5FGA - chains L and V of the 28 polymer chains in the assembly; structure by X-ray diffraction, 2.70 A resolution.

[Chain L]
Molecule: Proteasome subunit beta type-6
Organism: Saccharomyces cerevisiae S288c
Notes: EC 3.4.25.1
UniProt: P23724 (PSB6_YEAST); residues 1-222 here correspond to UniProt positions 20-241 (UniProt number = residue number + 19)
Sequence (222 residues; row label = number of the first residue in the row):
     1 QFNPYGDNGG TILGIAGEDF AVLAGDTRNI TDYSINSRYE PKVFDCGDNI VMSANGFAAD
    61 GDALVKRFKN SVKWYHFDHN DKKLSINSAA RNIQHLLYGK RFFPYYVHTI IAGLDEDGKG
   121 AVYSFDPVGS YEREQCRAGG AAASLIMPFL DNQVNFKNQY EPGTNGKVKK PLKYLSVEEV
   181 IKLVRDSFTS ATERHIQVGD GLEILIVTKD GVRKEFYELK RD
Metal / ion sites: Mg2+: D222 (shared with I163(V), D166(V), S169(V) of chain V)

[Chain V]
Molecule: Proteasome subunit beta type-2
Organism: Saccharomyces cerevisiae S288c
Notes: EC 3.4.25.1
UniProt: P25043 (PSB2_YEAST); residues 1-232 here correspond to UniProt positions 30-261 (UniProt number = residue number + 29)
Sequence (232 residues; numbered 1 to 232; the number before each row is that of its first residue):
     1 TTIVGVKFNN GVVIAADTRS TQGPIVADKN CAKLHRISPK IWCAGAGTAA DTEAVTQLIG
    61 SNIELHSLYT SREPRVVSAL QMLKQHLFKY QGHIGAYLIV AGVDPTGSHL FSIHAHGSTD
   121 VGYYLSLGSG SLAAMAVLES HWKQDLTKEE AIKLASDAIQ AGIWNDLGSG SNVDVCVMEI
   181 GKDAEYLRNY LTPNVREEKQ KSYKFPRGTT AVLKESIVNI CDIQEEQVDI TA
Unresolved in the structure: 227-232
Metal / ion sites: Mg2+: I163, D166, S169 (shared with D222(L) of chain L)
Curated features (UniProtKB/Swiss-Prot):
  - active site: T1 (Nucleophile)
Reported in the primary citation:
  - catalytic residues: K33 (proposed by the authors, not directly observed)

[How chain L and chain V interact]
Contacting residue pairs - 60 pairs, chain L then chain V:
  R28(L) - L167(V)
  I30(L) - L167(V)  hydrophobic
  D32(L) - L167(V)
  Y33(L) - N165(V)
  Y33(L) - D166(V)
  Y33(L) - L167(V)  hydrogen bond (backbone-backbone)
  Y33(L) - G168(V)
  I35(L) - W164(V)
  I35(L) - L167(V)  hydrophobic
  R38(L) - W164(V)  hydrogen bond (side chain-backbone)
  R38(L) - N165(V)
  F149(L) - Y203(V)
  N152(L) - F205(V)
  Q153(L) - Y203(V)
  Q153(L) - F205(V)
  N158(L) - T209(V)
  Q159(L) - F205(V)
  Q159(L) - T209(V)
  Y160(L) - T209(V)  hydrogen bond (backbone-backbone)
  Y160(L) - A211(V)  hydrophobic
  P162(L) - P206(V)  hydrophobic
  P162(L) - R207(V)
  P162(L) - G208(V)
  N165(L) - T210(V)
  N165(L) - V212(V)
  G166(L) - A211(V)
  E179(L) - K201(V)
  K182(L) - Q200(V)
  L183(L) - Y203(V)
  R185(L) - E197(V)  salt bridge
  R185(L) - Q200(V)  hydrogen bond
  D186(L) - K199(V)
  D186(L) - Q200(V)  hydrogen bond (side chain-backbone)
  D186(L) - K201(V)  hydrogen bond (side chain-backbone)
  D186(L) - Y203(V)  hydrogen bond
  T189(L) - R196(V)
  S190(L) - R196(V)
  E193(L) - V26(V)
  E193(L) - K29(V)  salt bridge
  E193(L) - R196(V)
  R194(L) - P24(V)
  R194(L) - I25(V)
  R194(L) - V26(V)  hydrogen bond (backbone-backbone)
  R194(L) - A27(V)  hydrogen bond (side chain-backbone)
  R194(L) - K29(V)
  H195(L) - P24(V)
  H195(L) - I25(V)
  I196(L) - R19(V)
  I196(L) - P24(V)  hydrogen bond (backbone-backbone)
  I196(L) - V26(V)  hydrophobic
  I196(L) - L167(V)
  K220(L) - N194(V)  hydrogen bond (side chain-backbone)
  R221(L) - W164(V)
  D222(L) - R19(V)  salt bridge
  D222(L) - I163(V)
  D222(L) - W164(V)
  D222(L) - S169(V)
  D222(L) - G170(V)
  D222(L) - S171(V)  hydrogen bond (side chain-backbone)
  D222(L) - N194(V)
Other interface residues (no listed pair), chain L (33 interface residues in all): S34, L145, E161, E218
Other interface residues (no listed pair), chain V (34 interface residues in all): T21, G23, D28, V195

[In short]
Chain L and chain V form an interface of 33 and 34 residues respectively, with 12 hydrogen bonds and 3 salt
bridges. Polar pairs include R185(L)-E197(V), E193(L)-K29(V) and D222(L)-R19(V). D222(L), I163(V), D166(V) and
S169(V) form the Mg2+ site. From UniProt: active-site residue T1(V) on chain V. From the paper: the catalytic
residue K33(V).
Here chain L is Proteasome subunit beta type-6 and chain V is Proteasome subunit beta type-2, both from
Saccharomyces cerevisiae S288c. Entry 5FGA (Yeast 20S proteasome beta5-K33A mutant (propeptide expressed in
trans)) was determined by X-ray diffraction (same publication as 5CZ4, 5CZ5, 5CZ6, 5CZ7, 5CZ8, 5CZ9 and 16
further entries).
